1TZT - chain A; structure by X-ray diffraction, 1.55 A resolution.

# Chain A
Molecule: N utilization substance protein B homolog
Source organism: Thermotoga maritima
UniProt: Q9X286 (NUSB_THEMA); numbering as in UniProt (aligned over 1-142)
Chain sequence (142 residues; each row starts with the number of its first residue):
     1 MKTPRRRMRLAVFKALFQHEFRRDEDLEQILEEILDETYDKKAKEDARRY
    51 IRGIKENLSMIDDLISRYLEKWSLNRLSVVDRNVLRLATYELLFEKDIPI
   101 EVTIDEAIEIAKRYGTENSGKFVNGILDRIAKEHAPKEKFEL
Disordered / not traced: 1
From the paper describing this entry:
  - binding site for sulfate ion: Lys44, Arg48

# Overview
The paper reports a binding site for sulfate ion at Lys44 and Arg48.
Chain A is N utilization substance protein B homolog (Thermotoga maritima); the structure, T. maritima NusB,
P21, was determined by X-ray diffraction together with 1TZU, 1TZV, 1TZW and 1TZX from the same study.
